PDB entry 4NBW | X-ray diffraction, 2.00 A resolution | chains A and B of the 4 polymer chains in the assembly

# Chain A (and B)
Protein: Short-chain dehydrogenase/reductase SDR
Source organism: Plesiocystis pacifica SIR-1
Notes: chain B of this document is another copy of the same molecule, construct and numbering; everything in this record applies to it too
UniProtKB: A6G411 (A6G411_9DELT); residues 8-264 here correspond to UniProt positions 1-257 (UniProt number = residue number - 7)
Amino-acid sequence (257 residues; numbered 8 to 264; the number before each row is that of its first residue):
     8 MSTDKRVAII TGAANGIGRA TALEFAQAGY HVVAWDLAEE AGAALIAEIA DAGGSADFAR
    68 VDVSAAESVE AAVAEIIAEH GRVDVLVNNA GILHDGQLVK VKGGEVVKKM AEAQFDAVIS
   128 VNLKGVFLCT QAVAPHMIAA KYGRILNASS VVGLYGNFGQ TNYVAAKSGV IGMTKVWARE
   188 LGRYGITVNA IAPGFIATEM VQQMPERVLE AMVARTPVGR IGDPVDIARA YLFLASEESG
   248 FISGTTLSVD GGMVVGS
Unresolved in the structure: 8-11
Residues lining bound ligands: NAD (nicotinamide-adenine-dinucleotide): Gly19, Ala21, Asn22, Gly23, Ile24, Gly25, Asp43, Leu44, Ala45, Val68, Asp69, Val70, Ser71, Asn96, Ala97, Gly98, Ile99, Val128, Ala155, Ser156, Ser157, Tyr170, Lys174, Pro200, Gly201, Phe202, Ile203, Thr205, Val208
From the paper describing this entry:
  - specificity-determining residues: Ala21, Asn22, Leu44

# Chain A / chain B interface
Contacting residue pairs - 47 pairs, chain A then chain B:
  Ala185(A) with Pro224(B)
  Arg186(A) with Val261(B)
  Gly189(A) with Pro224(B); Val225(B)
  Arg190(A) with Pro224(B), hydrogen bond (backbone-backbone)
  Phe202(A) with Phe248(B)
  Pro224(A) with Ala185(B); Gly189(B); Arg190(B), hydrogen bond (backbone-backbone)
  Val225(A) with Gly189(B); Gly247(B); Phe248(B), hydrophobic
  Arg227(A) with Gly247(B); Phe248(B)
  Ile228(A) with Phe248(B)
  Gly229(A) with Phe248(B)
  Asp233(A) with Phe248(B)
  Arg236(A) with Phe240(B); Ser243(B), hydrogen bond; Glu245(B), salt bridge; Ser246(B), hydrogen bond
  Phe240(A) with Phe240(B), hydrophobic
  Glu245(A) with Arg236(B)
  Gly247(A) with Val225(B)
  Phe248(A) with Phe202(B); Ile203(B), hydrophobic; Val225(B), hydrophobic; Arg227(B); Ile228(B); Gly229(B); Asp233(B); Val256(B); Asp257(B), hydrogen bond (backbone-backbone); Gly258(B), hydrogen bond (backbone-backbone)
  Ile249(A) with Ser255(B)
  Ser250(A) with Asp257(B); Gly259(B)
  Thr252(A) with Ser255(B)
  Ser255(A) with Ile249(B); Thr252(B)
  Val256(A) with Phe248(B); Ile249(B), hydrophobic
  Asp257(A) with Phe248(B), hydrogen bond (backbone-backbone); Ser250(B)
  Gly258(A) with Phe248(B), hydrogen bond (backbone-backbone)
  Gly259(A) with Ser250(B), hydrogen bond (backbone-backbone)
  Val261(A) with Arg186(B)
Interface residues without a listed pair, chain A (29 interface residues in all): Ile203, Thr223, Ala237, Leu254
Interface residues without a listed pair, chain B (32 interface residues in all): Thr194, Thr223, Ala237, Leu254

# In short
The interface between chain A and chain B involves 29 residues on one side and 32 on the other; the contacts
include 9 hydrogen bonds and 1 salt bridge. Polar contacts include Arg236(A)-Glu245(B), Arg236(A)-Ser243(B)
and Arg236(A)-Ser246(B). Bound to chain A: NAD. The paper reports specificity determinants Ala21(A), Asn22(A)
and Leu44(A).
Chain A and chain B are both Short-chain dehydrogenase/reductase SDR (Plesiocystis pacifica SIR-1); the
structure, Crystal structure of FabG from Plesiocystis pacifica, was determined by X-ray diffraction,
deposited together with 4NBT and 4NBU.
